Entry 9ATB (electron microscopy, 3.40 A resolution); this record covers chains B and j of the 22 polymer chains in the assembly.

# Chain B (and j)
Molecule: Flagellin
Organism: Cupriavidus gilardii
Notes: chain j of this document is another copy of the same molecule, construct and numbering; everything in this record applies to it too
UniProt: A0A849B394 (A0A849B394_9BURK); the construct has insertions or renumbered stretches relative to UniProt, so the offset changes along the chain: 1-285 = UniProt 1-285; 287-397 = UniProt 286-396
Chain sequence (397 residues; row label = number of the first residue in the row):
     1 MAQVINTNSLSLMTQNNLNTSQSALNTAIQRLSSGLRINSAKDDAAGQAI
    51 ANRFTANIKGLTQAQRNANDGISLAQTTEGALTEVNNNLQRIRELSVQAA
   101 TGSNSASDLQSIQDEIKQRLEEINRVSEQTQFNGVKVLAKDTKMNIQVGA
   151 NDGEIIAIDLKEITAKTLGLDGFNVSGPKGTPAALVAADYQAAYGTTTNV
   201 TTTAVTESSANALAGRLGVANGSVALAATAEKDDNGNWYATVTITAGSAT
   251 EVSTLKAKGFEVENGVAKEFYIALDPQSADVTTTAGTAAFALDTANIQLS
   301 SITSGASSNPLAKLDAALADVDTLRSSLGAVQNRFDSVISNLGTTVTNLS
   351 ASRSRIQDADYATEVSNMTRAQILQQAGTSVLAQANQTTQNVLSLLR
Unresolved in the structure: 1, 397
Sequence notes: conflict Lys59 (Arg in A0A849B394), Thr196 (Ala in A0A849B394), Asn199 (Gln in A0A849B394), 21 further conflict positions vs the reference (A0A849B394) not listed; insertion (286)

# How chain B and chain j interact
Contacting residue pairs (27; chain B residue first):
  Ala2(B) with Asn19(j); Gln22(j), hydrogen bond (backbone-side chain)
  Gln3(B) with Leu18(j)
  Leu10(B) with Asn26(j)
  Met13(B) with Gln30(j)
  Thr14(B) with Ser33(j)
  Asn17(B) with Ser33(j), hydrogen bond; Ser34(j), hydrogen bond (side chain-backbone)
  Arg37(B) with Arg66(j)
  Asn57(B) with Gln131(j)
  Glu154(B) with Gln129(j), hydrogen bond
  Thr323(B) with Gln298(j)
  Val331(B) with Gln118(j)
  Asn333(B) with Glu115(j)
  Arg334(B) with Glu121(j); Glu122(j), salt bridge; Arg125(j)
  Ser337(B) with Glu84(j), hydrogen bond
  Val338(B) with Glu122(j); Arg125(j)
  Ser340(B) with Glu84(j), hydrogen bond
  Asn348(B) with Gln76(j)
  Ser352(B) with Ser73(j)
  Arg355(B) with Asn69(j), hydrogen bond (side chain-backbone); Ser73(j), hydrogen bond
  Val381(B) with Leu32(j), hydrophobic
  Gln384(B) with Gln372(j)
Other interface residues (no listed pair), chain B (29 interface residues in all): Ile50, Arg53, Phe54, Ala330, Asn341, Ile356, Asn391, Leu395
Other interface residues (no listed pair), chain j (30 interface residues in all): Ile29, Thr77, Asp114, Phe132, Asn133, Met368, Gln375, Thr379

# Overview
29 residues of chain B and 30 residues of chain j are in contact; the contacts include 8 hydrogen bonds and 1
salt bridge. Among the polar pairs are Arg334(B)-Glu122(j), Ala2(B)-Gln22(j) and Asn17(B)-Ser33(j).
Both chains are Flagellin (Cupriavidus gilardii). Entry 9ATB (cryo-EM of Cupriavidus gilardii flagellum) was
determined by electron microscopy together with 9ATL from the same study.
